PDB entry 7WVX | electron microscopy, 2.80 A resolution | chains L and R of the 5 polymer chains in the assembly

Chain L:
Molecule: Humanin
Reference sequence: Q8IVG9 (HUNIN_HUMAN); numbering as in UniProt (aligned over 1-24)
Sequence (24 residues; numbered 1 to 24; the number before each row is that of its first residue):
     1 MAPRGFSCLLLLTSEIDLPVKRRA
Unresolved in the structure: 16-24
Modified / non-standard residues: Met1 (N-formylmethionine; FME)
UniProt features mapped onto this chain:
  - region: Met1 to Leu12 (Sufficient to interact with BID and BIM and to suppress BID and BIM activity), Pro3 to Pro19 (Sufficient for neuroprotective activity), Gly5 to Leu12 (Sufficient to interact with MPP8), Leu9 to Leu11 (Required for secretion), Pro19, Val20 (Required for secretion)
  - mutagenesis: Met1 to Phe6 (No effect on binding to BAX), Met1 to Pro3 (Abolishes neuroprotective activity), Met1 to Ala2 (No effect on neuroprotective activity), Pro3 (P3A: Abolishes neuroprotective activity), Arg4 to Phe6 (Potentiates neuroprotective activity), Phe6 (F6A: Abolishes binding to IGFBP3 and increases insulin sensitivity), Ser7 (S7A: Abolishes neuroprotective activity and dimerization. No effect on insulin sensitivity), Cys8 (C8A: Abolishes neuroprotective activity. Formation of short irregularly shaped fibers with BAX with fibers showing non-uniform diameters. Formation of thin irregularly kinked fibers with BID ...), Leu9 (L9A: Abolishes neuroprotective activity and dimerization; L9R: Abolishes binding to BAX. Abolishes secretion), Leu10 (L10D: Abolishes secretion; L10R: Abolishes secretion), Leu11 (L11R: Abolishes secretion), Leu12 (L12A: Abolishes neuroprotective activity), 6 further mutagenesis entries in UniProt
What the authors report for this chain:
  - mutagenesis - A2W: increased binding to Soluble cytochrome b562, N-formyl peptide receptor 2 (chain R)
  - mutagenesis - P3A (8-fold), R4A (<3-fold), F6A (<3-fold), L11A (6-8-fold), L12A (6-8-fold): decreased binding to Soluble cytochrome b562, N-formyl peptide receptor 2 (chain R)

Chain R:
Molecule: Soluble cytochrome b562, N-formyl peptide receptor 2
From: Homo sapiens
Reference sequence: chimeric construct of P0ABE7, P25090: residues -115 to -11 from P0ABE7 (C562_ECOLX) positions 23-127 (UniProt number = residue number + 138); residues 2-347 from P25090 positions 2-347 (same numbers)
Sequence (513 residues; each row starts with the number of its first residue; numbers below 1 keep their minus sign (Gly-118 is residue -118)):
  -118 GAPADLEDNWETLNDNLKVIEKADNAAQVKDALTKMRAAALDAQKATPPK
   -68 LEDKSPDSPEMKDFRHGFDILVGQIDDALKLANEGKVKEAQAAAEQLKTT
   -18 RNAYIQKYLGSGSENLYFQSETNFSTPLNEYEEVSYESAGYTVLRILPLV
    32 VLGVTFVLGVLGNGLVIWVAGFRMTRTVTTICYLNLALADFSFTATLPFL
    82 IVSMAMGEKWPFGWFLCKLIHIVVDINLFGSVFLIGFIALDRCICVLHPV
   132 WAQNHRTVSLAMKVIVGPWILALVLTLPVFLFLTTVTIPNGDTYCTFNFA
   182 SWGGTPEERLKVAITMLTARGIIRFVIGFLLPMSIVAICYGLIAAKIHKK
   232 GMIKSSRPLRVLTAVVASFFICWFPFQLVALLGTVWLKEMLFYGKYKIID
   282 ILVNPTSSLAFFNSCLNPMLYVFVGQDFRERLIHSLPTSLERALSEDSAP
   332 TNDTAANSASPPAETEFLEVLFQGPGSWSHPQFEKGSGAGASAGSWSHPQ
   382 FEKGSDYKDDDDK
Unresolved in the structure: -118 to 18, 318-394
Sequence notes: expression tag (-118 to -116, 348-394); conflict Trp-109 (Met29 in P0ABE7), Ile-14 (His124 in P0ABE7); linker (-10 to 1); engineered mutation Leu211 (Ser in P25090)
Cystine bridges: Cys98-Cys176
UniProt features mapped onto this chain:
  - glycosylation: Asn4 (N-linked (GlcNAc...) asparagine)
What the authors report for this chain:
  - mutagenesis - R201A, R205A, F257A, V284A: decreased signaling in response to fHN
  - mutagenesis - D106A, V113A: abolished signaling in response to fHN
  - mutagenesis - S84R (49-fold), M85K (3-fold), E89A (6-22-fold), E89G (6-22-fold): decreased binding to fHN
  - specificity-determining residues: Ser84, Met85, Glu89
  - mutagenesis - R201A, R205A, F257A, V284A: decreased signaling with Humanin (chain L)
  - mutagenesis - D106A, V113A: abolished signaling with Humanin (chain L)
  - mutagenesis - S84R (49-fold), M85K (3-fold), E89A, E89G: decreased binding to Humanin (chain L)
  - mutagenesis - D106A, R201A, R205A: decreased signaling in response to fM9
  - mutagenesis - R201A, R205A: unchanged signaling in response to Abeta42
  - mutagenesis - D106A (7-fold), I169W, F180A, F257A, Q258A (4-fold), V284A: decreased signaling in response to Abeta42
  - specificity-determining residues: Asp281 (proposed by the authors, not directly observed)

Interface between chain L and chain R:
Residue-residue contacts - 34 pairs, chain L then chain R:
  Met1(L) - Asp106(R)  hydrogen bond (backbone-side chain)
  Met1(L) - Leu109(R)
  Met1(L) - Phe110(R)
  Met1(L) - Val113(R)
  Met1(L) - Arg201(R)
  Met1(L) - Arg205(R)
  Met1(L) - Trp254(R)
  Met1(L) - Phe257(R)
  Met1(L) - Gln258(R)
  Ala2(L) - Asp106(R)
  Ala2(L) - Arg201(R)  hydrogen bond (backbone-side chain)
  Ala2(L) - Arg205(R)
  Pro3(L) - Arg205(R)
  Pro3(L) - Phe257(R)  hydrophobic
  Pro3(L) - Val284(R)  hydrophobic
  Arg4(L) - Leu268(R)
  Gly5(L) - Glu89(R)  hydrogen bond (backbone-side chain)
  Phe6(L) - Gly88(R)
  Phe6(L) - Glu89(R)  hydrogen bond (backbone-side chain)
  Phe6(L) - Tyr175(R)  hydrophobic
  Cys8(L) - Leu272(R)  hydrophobic
  Leu11(L) - Ile169(R)  hydrophobic
  Leu11(L) - Tyr175(R)  hydrophobic
  Leu11(L) - Asn179(R)  hydrogen bond (backbone-side chain)
  Leu12(L) - Phe178(R)
  Leu12(L) - Asn179(R)  hydrogen bond (backbone-side chain)
  Leu12(L) - Phe180(R)  hydrogen bond (backbone-backbone)
  Leu12(L) - Ala194(R)  hydrophobic
  Leu12(L) - Leu198(R)  hydrophobic
  Thr13(L) - Asn179(R)
  Thr13(L) - Arg190(R)
  Ser14(L) - Asn179(R)  hydrogen bond (backbone-side chain)
  Ser14(L) - Ala181(R)
  Glu15(L) - Ala181(R)
Interface residues without a listed pair, chain L (13 interface residues in all): Leu10
Interface residues without a listed pair, chain R (31 interface residues in all): Val105, Val167, Thr177, Leu191, Gly209, Gly264, Met271, Ser288
Interface features reported in the paper:
  - specific contacts: Pro3(L)-Phe257(R) (hydrophobic contact), Pro3(L)-Val284(R) (hydrophobic contact), Glu89(R)-Phe6(L) (hydrogen bond), Asp106(R)-Met1(L) (hydrogen bond), Leu109(R)-Met1(L), Phe110(R)-Met1(L), Val113(R)-Met1(L), Asn179(R)-Ser14(L) (hydrogen bond), Arg201(R)-Met1(L) (hydrogen bond), Arg205(R)-Met1(L) (hydrogen bond), Trp254(R)-Met1(L), Phe257(R)-Met1(L), Gln258(R)-Met1(L)
  - interface residues, chain L: Arg4(L), Phe6(L), Leu10(L), Leu11(L), Leu12(L)
  - interface residues, chain R: Asp106(R), Leu109(R), Phe110(R), Val113(R), Val167(R), Ile169(R), Tyr175(R), Phe178(R), Phe180(R), Ala194(R), Leu198(R), Arg201(R), Arg205(R), Trp254(R), Phe257(R), Gln258(R), Leu272(R)

Summary:
13 residues of chain L face 31 of chain R across their interface, with 8 hydrogen bonds. Polar pairs include
Met1(L)-Asp106(R), Ala2(L)-Arg201(R) and Gly5(L)-Glu89(R). The paper describes hydrophobic contacts between
Pro3(L) and Phe257(R) and Pro3(L) and Val284(R); hydrogen bonds between Glu89(R) and Phe6(L), Asp106(R) and
Met1(L) and Asn179(R) and Ser14(L) among others; contacts between Leu109(R) and Met1(L), Phe110(R) and Met1(L)
and Val113(R) and Met1(L) among others. From the paper: D106A, I169W and F180A of chain R, among others,
reduce signaling in response to Abeta42; interface residues Arg4(L), Phe6(L) and Asp106(R) among others; 19
substitutions were tested in all.
Here chain L is Humanin and chain R is Soluble cytochrome b562, N-formyl peptide receptor 2 (Homo sapiens).
Entry 7WVX (Cryo-EM structure of the human formyl peptide receptor 2 in complex with fhumanin and Gi2) was
determined by electron microscopy together with 7WVU, 7WVV, 7WVW and 7WVY from the same study.
